2QGF - chains B and D of the 4 polymer chains in the assembly; structure by X-ray diffraction, 2.20 A resolution.

[Chain B (and D)]
Name: Aspartate carbamoyltransferase regulatory chain
Source organism: Escherichia coli
Notes: chain D of this document is another copy of the same molecule, construct and numbering; everything in this record applies to it too
UniProt: P0A7F3 (PYRI_ECOLI); residues 1-153 here = UniProt positions 1-153
Sequence (153 residues; numbered 1 to 153; the number before each row is that of its first residue):
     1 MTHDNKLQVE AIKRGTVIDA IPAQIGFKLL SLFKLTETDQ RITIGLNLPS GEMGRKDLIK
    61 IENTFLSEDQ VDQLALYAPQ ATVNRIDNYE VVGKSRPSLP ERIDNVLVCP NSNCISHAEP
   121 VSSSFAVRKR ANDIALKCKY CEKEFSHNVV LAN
Differences from the reference sequence: engineered mutation Ala20 (His in P0A7F3)
Ion coordination: Zn2+: Cys109, Cys114, Cys138, Cys141
Curated features (UniProtKB/Swiss-Prot):
  - binding site (Zn(2+)): Cys109, Cys114, Cys138, Cys141
Reported in the primary citation:
  - mutagenesis - H20A: decreased catalytic activity (citing earlier work)

[How chain B and chain D interact]
Residue-residue contacts - 50 pairs, chain B then chain D:
  His3(B) with Glu10(D), salt bridge
  Gln8(B) with Gln8(D); Val9(D); Glu10(D)
  Val9(B) with Leu7(D); Gln8(D), hydrogen bond (backbone-side chain); Glu10(D)
  Glu10(B) with Leu7(D); Gln8(D), hydrogen bond (backbone-backbone); Val9(D); Glu10(D)
  Ala11(B) with Leu7(D), hydrogen bond (backbone-backbone)
  Gln24(B) with Thr36(D); Thr38(D), hydrogen bond (side chain-backbone)
  Phe27(B) with Phe27(D), hydrophobic; Leu30(D), hydrophobic; Ser31(D); Thr36(D)
  Leu30(B) with Phe27(D), hydrophobic
  Ser31(B) with Phe27(D)
  Thr36(B) with Gln24(D); Phe27(D); Leu46(D)
  Glu37(B) with Gln24(D)
  Thr38(B) with Gln24(D); Asn47(D), hydrogen bond (backbone-side chain)
  Asp39(B) with Asn47(D); Arg55(D), hydrogen bond (backbone-side chain)
  Gln40(B) with Leu46(D); Asn47(D), hydrogen bond (backbone-side chain)
  Arg41(B) with Leu46(D)
  Ile42(B) with Gly45(D); Leu46(D), hydrogen bond (backbone-backbone)
  Thr43(B) with Ile44(D)
  Ile44(B) with Thr43(D); Ile44(D), hydrogen bond (backbone-backbone); Leu46(D), hydrophobic
  Gly45(B) with Ile42(D)
  Leu46(B) with Thr36(D); Gln40(D); Arg41(D); Ile42(D), hydrogen bond (backbone-backbone); Ile44(D), hydrophobic
  Asn47(B) with Thr38(D), hydrogen bond (side chain-backbone); Asp39(D), hydrogen bond (side chain-backbone); Gln40(D), hydrogen bond (side chain-backbone); Arg41(D), hydrogen bond (backbone-side chain)
  Pro49(B) with Arg41(D)
  Arg55(B) with Asp39(D)
  Tyr89(B) with Leu7(D)
Other interface residues (no listed pair), chain B (26 interface residues in all): Lys13, Leu48
Other interface residues (no listed pair), chain D (24 interface residues in all): Asn5, Lys6, Glu37, Leu48

[In short]
26 residues of chain B face 24 of chain D across their interface; the contacts include 14 hydrogen bonds and 1
salt bridge. Polar pairs include His3(B)-Glu10(D), Val9(B)-Gln8(D) and Gln24(B)-Thr38(D). UniProt lists 4
Zn2+-binding residues on chain B. The paper reports that H20A of chain B reduces catalytic activity.
Both chains are Aspartate carbamoyltransferase regulatory chain (Escherichia coli). Entry 2QGF (Structure of
regulatory chain mutant H20A of asparate transcarbamoylase from E. coli) was determined by X-ray diffraction
together with 2QG9 from the same study.
